PDB entry 8W4O | electron microscopy, 3.23 A resolution | chains 7 and 6 of the 3 polymer chains in the assembly

Chain 7:
Protein: FCPII-H2, Fucoxanthin chlorophyll a/c binding protein
Organism: Stephanocyclus meneghinianus
Chain sequence (164 residues; numbered 23 to 186; the number before each row is that of its first residue):
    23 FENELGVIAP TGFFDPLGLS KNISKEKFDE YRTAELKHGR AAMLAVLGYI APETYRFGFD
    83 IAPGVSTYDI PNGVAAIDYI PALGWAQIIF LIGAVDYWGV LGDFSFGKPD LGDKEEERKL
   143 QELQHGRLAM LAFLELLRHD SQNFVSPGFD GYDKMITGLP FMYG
Ligand contacts:
  - Fucoxanthin (A86; (3S,3'S,5R,5'R,6S,6'R,8'R)-3,5'-dihydroxy-8-oxo-6',7'-didehydro-5,5',6,6',7,8-hexahydro-5,6-epoxy-beta,beta-caroten-3'- yl acetate), molecule 1: Pro32, Thr33, Gln146, Arg149, Leu150, Leu153
  - Fucoxanthin (A86), molecule 2: Lys59, Arg62, Ala63, Leu66, Phe81, Asp82, Ile83, Ala84, Ile110, Ile114, Val117, Asp118
  - chlorophyll a (CLA), molecule 1: Phe23, Glu26, Leu27, Gly28, Val29, Gly34, Phe35, Phe36, Asp37, Leu41, Ser42, Phe50, Tyr53, Arg54, Ala56, Glu57, His60, Arg149, Met152, Leu153
  - chlorophyll a (CLA), molecule 2: Ile30, Ala31, Pro32, Glu139, Leu142, Gln143, Gln146, His147, Leu150
  - chlorophyll a (CLA), molecule 3: Tyr53, Ala56, His60
  - chlorophyll a (CLA), molecule 4: Thr55, Ala56, Lys59, His60, Ala63, Ile111, Phe112, Ile114, Gly115, Asp118, Tyr119
  - chlorophyll a (CLA), molecule 5: Arg62, Met65, Leu66, Lys130, Pro131, Leu133, Arg140, Lys141, Gln143, Glu144, His147
  - chlorophyll a (CLA), molecule 6: Ala63, Leu66, Ala67, Leu69, Gly70, Ala73, Pro74, Tyr77, Arg78, Phe79, Phe81, Ile83, Thr89, Ile92, Ala98, Ile102, Trp107
  - chlorophyll a (CLA), molecule 7: Leu69, Arg140, Gln143, His147, Leu150
  - chlorophyll a (CLA), molecule 8: Leu69, Ile72, Ala73, Thr76, Tyr77, Leu181, Phe183, Met184
  - chlorophyll a (CLA), molecule 9: Ile83, Ala84, Pro85, Pro103, Leu105, Gly106, Gln109, Ile110, Leu113
  - chlorophyll a (CLA), molecule 10: Ala108, Gln109, Phe112, Gly115, Ala116, Tyr119, Trp120
  - chlorophyll a (CLA), molecule 11: Leu113, Ile114, Val117, Leu123, Gly124, Phe126, Phe128, Gly129
  - chlorophyll a (CLA), molecule 12: Leu150, Leu153, Ala154, Leu156, Glu157, Arg160, Thr179
  - chlorophyll a (CLA), molecule 13: Leu156, Leu159, Arg160, Ser163, Gln164, Val167, Phe171
  - chlorophyll a (CLA), molecule 14: Thr179, Gly180, Leu181, Pro182, Phe183
  - Diadinoxanthin (DD6; (3S,3'R,5R,6S,7cis)-7',8'-didehydro-5,6-dihydro-5,6-epoxy-beta,beta-carotene-3,3'-diol), molecule 1: Phe36, Asp37, Pro38, Leu39, His60, Ala67, Tyr71, Asn94, Gly95, Ala98, Ile99, Trp107, Met152, Leu153, Phe155, Leu156
  - Diadinoxanthin (DD6), molecule 2: Met65, Val68, Leu69, Ile72, Gly129, His147, Leu150, Ala151, Ala154, Leu158, Ile178, Thr179, Gly180, Leu181

Chain 6:
Protein: FCPII-H1, Fucoxanthin chlorophyll a/c binding protein
Organism: Stephanocyclus meneghinianus
Chain sequence (164 residues; row label = number of the first residue in the row):
    36 FENELGVIAP TGFFDPLGFT QDIDQEKFDQ YRTAELKHGR VAQLAVVGYV VPEFFRWGFD
    96 IAPGIACADV PNGVAAINAI PALGWAQIIF AIGAVDVRGW FGNFDIGKPD LKGKEEERAL
   156 QELQHGRLAM LAILELLRHD SQNLVKPGFD GLDNLITGLP FLYN
Ligand contacts:
  - Fucoxanthin (A86; (3S,3'S,5R,5'R,6S,6'R,8'R)-3,5'-dihydroxy-8-oxo-6',7'-didehydro-5,5',6,6',7,8-hexahydro-5,6-epoxy-beta,beta-caroten-3'- yl acetate), molecule 1: Ile43, Ala44, Pro45, Thr46, Gln159, Arg162, Leu163, Leu166
  - Fucoxanthin (A86), molecule 2: Lys72, Val76, Leu79, Phe94, Asp95, Ile96, Ala97, Ile123, Ile127, Val130, Asp131
  - chlorophyll a (CLA), molecule 1: Phe36, Glu39, Leu40, Gly41, Val42, Thr46, Gly47, Phe48, Phe49, Asp50, Phe54, Thr55, Phe63, Tyr66, Arg67, Ala69, Glu70, His73, Arg162, Met165, Leu166
  - chlorophyll a (CLA), molecule 2: Ile43, Ala44, Pro45, Glu152, Leu155, Gln156, Gln159, His160, Leu163
  - chlorophyll a (CLA), molecule 3: Gln65, Tyr66, Ala69, His73, Leu169
  - chlorophyll a (CLA), molecule 4: Thr68, Ala69, Lys72, His73, Val76, Ile112, Ile124, Phe125, Ile127, Gly128, Asp131, Val132
  - chlorophyll a (CLA), molecule 5: Arg75, Gln78, Leu79, Gly142, Lys143, Pro144, Leu146, Arg153, Ala154, Gln156, Glu157, His160
  - chlorophyll a (CLA), molecule 6: Val76, Leu79, Ala80, Val82, Gly83, Val86, Pro87, Phe90, Arg91, Trp92, Phe94, Cys102, Val105, Pro106, Asn107, Ala111, Ile115, Trp120
  - chlorophyll a (CLA), molecule 7: Ala97, Pro98, Ile115, Pro116, Leu118, Gly119, Gln122, Ile123, Ala126
  - chlorophyll a (CLA), molecule 8: Leu118, Gln122, Phe125, Gly128, Ala129, Val132, Arg133, Trp135
  - chlorophyll a (CLA), molecule 9: Val130, Phe136, Gly137, Phe139, Ile141, Gly142
  - chlorophyll a (CLA), molecule 10: Gln156, His160, Leu163
  - chlorophyll a (CLA), molecule 11: Leu166, Ala167, Leu169, Glu170, Arg173, Leu187
  - chlorophyll a (CLA), molecule 12: Leu172, Arg173, Ser176, Gln177, Val180, Phe184
  - chlorophyll a (CLA), molecule 13: Thr192, Gly193, Leu194, Pro195, Phe196
  - Diadinoxanthin (DD6; (3S,3'R,5R,6S,7cis)-7',8'-didehydro-5,6-dihydro-5,6-epoxy-beta,beta-carotene-3,3'-diol), molecule 1: Phe49, Asp50, Pro51, Leu52, Phe54, His73, Val76, Ala80, Tyr84, Asn107, Gly108, Ala110, Ala111, Ile112, Trp120, Met165, Ile168, Leu169, Leu172
  - Diadinoxanthin (DD6), molecule 2: Gln78, Val81, Val82, Val85, Ile141, Gly142, Pro144, His160, Leu163, Ala164, Ala167, Leu171, Ile191, Thr192, Gly193, Leu194

Interface between chain 7 and chain 6:
Residue-residue contacts (9; chain 7 residue first):
  Ile99(7) with Ala117(6)
  Ile102(7) with Ala117(6)
  Ala104(7) with Ile112(6); Ala117(6), hydrophobic; Trp120(6)
  Leu105(7) with Ile112(6), hydrophobic; Asn113(6)
  Trp107(7) with Ala117(6)
  Trp120(7) with Gln65(6)
Other interface residues (no listed pair), chain 7 (9 interface residues in all): Ala108, Ile111, Phe112
Other interface residues (no listed pair), chain 6 (10 interface residues in all): Ile115, Leu118, Ala121, Ile124, Phe125

Summary:
9 residues of chain 7 and 10 residues of chain 6 are in contact. 2 chlorophyll a molecules are bound between
chain 7 and chain 6. Bound to chain 7: Fucoxanthin, Diadinoxanthin and 14 copies of chlorophyll a.
Chain 7 is FCPII-H2, Fucoxanthin chlorophyll a/c binding protein and chain 6 is FCPII-H1, Fucoxanthin
chlorophyll a/c binding protein, both from Stephanocyclus meneghinianus; the structure, Structure of
PSII-FCPII-G/H complex in the PSII-FCPII supercomplex from Cyclotella meneghiniana, was determined by electron
microscopy (same publication as 8J7Z and 8W4P).
